PDB entry 8F38 | electron microscopy, 2.64 A resolution | chains D and B of the 9 polymer chains in the assembly

Chain D:
Molecule: CR6261 Fab heavy chain
Organism: Homo sapiens
Notes: antibody fragment or engineered binder
Sequence (232 residues; row label = number of the first residue in the row):
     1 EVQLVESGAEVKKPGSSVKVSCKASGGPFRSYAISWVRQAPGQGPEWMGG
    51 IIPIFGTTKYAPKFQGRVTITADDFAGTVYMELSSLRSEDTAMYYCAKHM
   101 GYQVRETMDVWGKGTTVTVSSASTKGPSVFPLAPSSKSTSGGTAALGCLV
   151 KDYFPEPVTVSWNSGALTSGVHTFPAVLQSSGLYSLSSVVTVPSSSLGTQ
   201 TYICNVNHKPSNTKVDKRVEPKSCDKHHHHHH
Not modelled in the structure: 1, 120-232
Disulfides: Cys22-Cys96

Chain B:
Molecule: hemagglutinin
Organism: synthetic construct
Sequence (565 residues; numbered 1 to 565; the number before each row is that of its first residue):
     1 MEARLLVLLCAFAATNADTICIGYHANNSTDTVDTVLEKNVTVTHSVNLL
    51 EDSHNGKLCLLKGIAPLQLGNCSVAGWILGNPECELLISKESWSYIVETP
   101 NPENGTCYPGYFADYEELREQLSSVSSFERFEIFPKESSWPNHTVTGVSA
   151 SCSHNGKSSFYRNLLWLTGKNGLYPNLSKSYANNKEKEVLVLWGVHHPPN
   201 IGDQRALYHTENAYVSVVSSHYSRKFTPEIAKRPKVRDQEGRINYYWTLL
   251 EPGDTIIFEANGNLIAPRYAFALSRGFGSGIITSNAPMDECDAKCQTPQG
   301 AINSSLPFQNVHPVTIGECPKYVRSAKLRMVTGLRNIPSIQSRGLFGAIA
   351 GFIEGGWTGMVDGWYGYHHQNEQGSGYAADQKSTQNAINGITNKVNSVIE
   401 KMNTQFTAVGKEFNKLERRMENLNKKVDDGFLDIWTYNAELLVLLENERT
   451 LDFHDSNVKNLYEKVKSQLKNNAKEIGNGCFEFYHKCNNECMESVKNGTY
   501 DYPKYSEESKLNREKIDGVKLESMGVYQILAIYSTVASSLVLLVSLGAIS
   551 FWMCSNGSLQCRICI
Not modelled in the structure: 1-17, 340-348, 507-565
Disulfides: Cys21-Cys480, Cys72-Cys84, Cys107-Cys152, Cys295-Cys319, Cys487-Cys491
Glycans and other covalent adducts: N-acetylglucosamine (NAG) linked to Asn28, Asn71, Asn104, Asn142, Asn176, Asn303, Asn497

Interface between chain D and chain B:
Contacting residue pairs (29; chain D residue first):
  Gly27(D) with Asn396(B)
  Pro28(D) with Asn396(B); Ile399(B), hydrophobic
  Phe29(D) with Thr392(B); Val395(B), hydrophobic; Asn396(B), hydrogen bond (backbone-side chain); Ile399(B), hydrophobic
  Arg30(D) with Thr392(B)
  Ser31(D) with Gln385(B), hydrogen bond (backbone-side chain); Ile388(B); Asn389(B), hydrogen bond
  Ile54(D) with His45(B); Trp364(B), hydrophobic
  Phe55(D) with His45(B); Gly363(B); Trp364(B)
  Phe75(D) with Asn48(B); Leu49(B), hydrophobic; Ser305(B); Leu306(B), hydrophobic; Pro307(B); Ile399(B), hydrophobic
  Ala76(D) with Ser305(B)
  Gly101(D) with Gln385(B)
  Tyr102(D) with Asp362(B), hydrogen bond (side chain-backbone); Thr384(B); Gln385(B), hydrogen bond (backbone-side chain); Ile388(B), hydrophobic
  Gln103(D) with Gln381(B)
Also at the interface, not in a pair above, chain D (13 interface residues in all): Asp73
Also at the interface, not in a pair above, chain B (21 interface residues in all): His25, Val47, Val361

In short:
Chain D and chain B form an interface of 13 and 21 residues respectively; the contacts include 5 hydrogen
bonds. Polar contacts include Phe29(D)-Asn396(B), Ser31(D)-Gln385(B) and Ser31(D)-Asn389(B).
Here chain D is CR6261 Fab heavy chain (Homo sapiens) and chain B is hemagglutinin (synthetic construct).
Entry 8F38 (Cryo-EM structure of X6 COBRA (H1N1) hemagglutinin bound to CR6261 Fab) was determined by electron
microscopy (same publication as 8GHK, 8SJ9 and 8V7O).
